PDB entry 8GIY | electron microscopy, 3.70 A resolution | chains H and I of the 8 polymer chains in the assembly

== Chain H (and I) ==
Name: Beta sliding clamp
Organism: Escherichia coli K-12
Notes: chain I of this document is another copy of the same molecule, construct and numbering; everything in this record applies to it too
UniProt: P0A988 (DPO3B_ECOLI); residues 1-366 here = UniProt positions 1-366
Amino-acid sequence (366 residues; each row starts with the number of its first residue):
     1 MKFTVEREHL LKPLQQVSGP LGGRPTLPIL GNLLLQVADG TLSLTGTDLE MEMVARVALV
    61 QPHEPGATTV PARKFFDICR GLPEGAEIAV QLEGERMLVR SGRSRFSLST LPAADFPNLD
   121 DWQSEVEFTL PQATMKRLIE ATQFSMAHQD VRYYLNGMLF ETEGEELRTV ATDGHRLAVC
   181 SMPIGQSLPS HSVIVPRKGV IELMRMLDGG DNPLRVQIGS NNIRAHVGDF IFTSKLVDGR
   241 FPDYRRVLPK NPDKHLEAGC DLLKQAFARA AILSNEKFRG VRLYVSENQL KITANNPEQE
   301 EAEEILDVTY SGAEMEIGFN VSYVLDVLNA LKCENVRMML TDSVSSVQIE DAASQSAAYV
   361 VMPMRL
Swiss-Prot annotation at these positions:
  - binding site (DNA): R24, R73, Q149, Y153, Y154
  - mutagenesis: R24 (R24A: Mild defect in DNA replication, impaired loading of clamp on DNA, polymerase speed is wild-type. More severe replication defect and very poor clamp loading; when associated with A-149), G66 (G66E: In dnaN159; a temperature- and UV-sensitive mutation, displays altered DNA polymerase usage, chronically induced SOS response; when associated with A-174), A133 (A133T: Reduction of synthesis of beta*, probably due to mutation of its promoter), M135 (M135L: 3-fold reduction of synthesis of beta*, probably due to loss of its start codon), M146 (M146L: No effect on synthesis of beta*), Q149 (Q149A: Mild defect in DNA replication, impaired loading of clamp on DNA, polymerase speed is wild-type. More severe replication defect and very poor clamp loading; when associated with A-24), Y153 to Y154 (Very poor loading of clamp on DNA, polymerase speed is wild-type), G174 (G174A: In dnaN159; a temperature- and UV-sensitive mutation, displays altered DNA polymerase usage, chronically induced SOS response; when associated with A-66), Q265 to L366 (In dnaN806; temperature sensitive), I272 to L273 (Monomeric in solution, binds very tightly to subunit delta (holA). The monomer binds tightly to linear and circular DNA. Cannot bind both Pol III and IV simultaneously)

== How chain H and chain I interact ==
Contacting residue pairs (35):
  K74(H) - I272(I)
  K74(H) - L273(I)
  K74(H) - N296(I)
  K74(H) - E298(I)
  K74(H) - E300(I)  salt bridge
  D77(H) - I272(I)
  I78(H) - I272(I)  hydrophobic
  I78(H) - L273(I)  hydrophobic
  G81(H) - R269(I)
  L82(H) - R269(I)
  R96(H) - E298(I)
  R96(H) - Q299(I)  hydrogen bond (side chain-backbone)
  R96(H) - E300(I)
  R103(H) - Q289(I)
  R103(H) - I305(I)  hydrogen bond (backbone-backbone)
  R103(H) - D307(I)
  S104(H) - R269(I)
  S104(H) - E304(I)
  R105(H) - E301(I)  salt bridge
  R105(H) - A302(I)
  R105(H) - E303(I)  salt bridge
  R105(H) - E304(I)  hydrogen bond (backbone-side chain)
  F106(H) - R269(I)
  F106(H) - E301(I)
  F106(H) - E304(I)
  S107(H) - L273(I)
  S107(H) - E300(I)
  S107(H) - E301(I)  hydrogen bond (backbone-backbone)
  L108(H) - L273(I)  hydrophobic
  L108(H) - E300(I)
  S109(H) - E300(I)  hydrogen bond
  R269(H) - S104(I)
  L273(H) - F106(I)  hydrophobic
  E300(H) - S107(I)
  E300(H) - L108(I)
Other interface residues (no listed pair), chain H (22 interface residues in all): P71, P83, I272, E298, E301, E303
Other interface residues (no listed pair), chain I (23 interface residues in all): K74, I78, R96, R105, E276

== Summary ==
22 residues of chain H face 23 of chain I across their interface, with 5 hydrogen bonds and 3 salt bridges.
Polar pairs include K74(H)-E300(I), R105(H)-E301(I) and R105(H)-E303(I). UniProt lists 5 DNA-binding residues
and 13 mutagenesis sites on chain H.
Chain H and chain I are both Beta sliding clamp (Escherichia coli K-12); the structure, E. coli clamp loader
with closed clamp, was determined by electron microscopy, deposited together with 8GIZ, 8GJ0, 8GJ1, 8GJ2 and
8GJ3.
